Entry 6ZG7 (electron microscopy, 3.49 A resolution); this record covers chains H and R of the 11 polymer chains in the assembly.

# Chain H
Name: ATP synthase subunit delta, mitochondrial
From: Bos taurus
UniProt: P05630 (ATPD_BOVIN); residues 1-146 here correspond to UniProt positions 23-168 (UniProt number = residue number + 22)
Amino-acid sequence (146 residues; row label = number of the first residue in the row):
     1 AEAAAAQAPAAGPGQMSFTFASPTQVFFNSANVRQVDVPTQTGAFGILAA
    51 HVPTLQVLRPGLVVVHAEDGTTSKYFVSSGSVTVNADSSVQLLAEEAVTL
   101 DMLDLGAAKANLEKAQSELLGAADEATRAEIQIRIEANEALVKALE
Disordered / not traced: 1-14
UniProt features mapped onto this chain:
  - modified residue (N6-acetyllysine): Lys114, Lys143

# Chain R
Name: ATP synthase F(0) complex subunit C2, mitochondrial
From: Bos taurus
UniProt: P07926 (AT5G2_BOVIN); residues 1-75 here correspond to UniProt positions 69-143 (UniProt number = residue number + 68)
Amino-acid sequence (75 residues; numbered 1 to 75; the number before each row is that of its first residue):
     1 DIDTAAKFIGAGAATVGVAGSGAGIGTVFGSLIIGYARNPSLKQQLFSYA
    51 ILGFALSEAMGLFCLMVAFLILFAM
Modified positions: Lys43 (N-trimethyllysine; M3L)
UniProt features mapped onto this chain:
  - site: Glu58 (Reversibly protonated during proton transport)
  - modified residue: Lys43 (N6,N6,N6-trimethyllysine)

# Chain H / chain R interface
Residue-residue contacts - 9 pairs, chain H then chain R:
  Phe45(H) - Arg38(R)
  Leu48(H) - Ser41(R)
  Leu48(H) - Leu42(R)  hydrophobic
  Ala49(H) - Ser41(R)
  Ala50(H) - Pro40(R)
  Ala50(H) - Ser41(R)  hydrogen bond (backbone-side chain)
  His51(H) - Arg38(R)
  His51(H) - Asn39(R)
  Val52(H) - Arg38(R)  hydrogen bond (backbone-backbone)
Interface residues without a listed pair, chain H (7 interface residues in all): Gly46
Interface residues without a listed pair, chain R (6 interface residues in all): Ala37

# In short
The interface between chain H and chain R involves 7 residues on one side and 6 on the other; the contacts
include 2 hydrogen bonds. Polar pairs include Ala50(H)-Ser41(R) and Val52(H)-Arg38(R).
Chain H is ATP synthase subunit delta, mitochondrial and chain R is ATP synthase F(0) complex subunit C2,
mitochondrial, both from Bos taurus; the structure, bovine ATP synthase rotor domain, state 1, was determined
by electron microscopy, deposited together with 6Z1R, 6Z1U, 6ZG8 and 6ZIK.
